PDB entry 6XN5 | electron microscopy, 2.97 A resolution | chains A and B of the 8 polymer chains in the assembly

Chain A:
Molecule: CRISPR-associated protein Cas10
Organism: Lactococcus lactis subsp. lactis
UniProtKB: L0CEJ3 (L0CEJ3_LACLL); residues 1-756 here = UniProt positions 1-756
Chain sequence (756 residues; numbered 1 to 756; the number before each row is that of its first residue):
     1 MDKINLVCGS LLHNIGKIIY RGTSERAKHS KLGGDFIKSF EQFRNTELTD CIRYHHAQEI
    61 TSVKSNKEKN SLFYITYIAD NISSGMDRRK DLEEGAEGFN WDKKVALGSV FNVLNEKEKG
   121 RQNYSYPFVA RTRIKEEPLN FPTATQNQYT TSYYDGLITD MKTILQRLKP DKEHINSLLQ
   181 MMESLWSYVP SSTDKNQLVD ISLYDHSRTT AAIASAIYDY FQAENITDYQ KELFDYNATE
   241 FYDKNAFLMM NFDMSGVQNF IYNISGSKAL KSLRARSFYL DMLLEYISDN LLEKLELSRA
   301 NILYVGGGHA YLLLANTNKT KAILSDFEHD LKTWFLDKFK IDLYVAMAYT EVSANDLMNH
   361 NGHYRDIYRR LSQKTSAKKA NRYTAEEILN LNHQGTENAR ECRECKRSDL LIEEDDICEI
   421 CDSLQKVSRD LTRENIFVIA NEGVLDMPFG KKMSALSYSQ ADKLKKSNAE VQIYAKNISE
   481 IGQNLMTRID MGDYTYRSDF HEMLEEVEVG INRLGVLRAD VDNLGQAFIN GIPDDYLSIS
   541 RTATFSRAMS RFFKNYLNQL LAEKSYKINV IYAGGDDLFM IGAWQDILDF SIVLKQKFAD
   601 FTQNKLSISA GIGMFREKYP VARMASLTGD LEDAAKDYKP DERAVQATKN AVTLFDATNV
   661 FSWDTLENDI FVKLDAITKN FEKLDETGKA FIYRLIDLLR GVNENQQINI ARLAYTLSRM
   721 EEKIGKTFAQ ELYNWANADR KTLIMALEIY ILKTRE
Not modelled in the structure: 131-136, 464-469, 639-647
Sequence notes: conflict Asn14 (Asp in L0CEJ3)
What the authors report for this chain:
  - catalytic residues: His13, Asp80, His206 (by similarity / conservation)
  - catalytic residues: Tyr693
  - mutagenesis - Y693A: decreased catalytic activity

Chain B:
Molecule: CRISPR-associated protein Csm4
Organism: Lactococcus lactis subsp. lactis
UniProtKB: L0CFH1 (L0CFH1_LACLL); residue numbers follow UniProt; this construct covers 1-296
Chain sequence (296 residues; each row starts with the number of its first residue):
     1 MKIIKLYFES PVHFGEKRLS ESKITFSADT LFSALMIEAV GLGKEDEFYQ LASNNLVKFS
    61 DAFPFIDQYY YIPKPMFNLK LEKEDENPSK AFKKLLYVPI DSLEDYLSGG LDAYFERESF
   121 NLGKLALSEK VQQHDFKDSE PYNVGTFTFK ENTGLYVLIE QTHPLLEELL ENLQYSGIGG
   181 KRNSGYGKFK FEILEDSDIE DLFSAKGNRK ILLSGALPKD AELEQALKNA SYLLERRGGF
   241 VQSDTYATNL VKKQDLYVFK SGSTFENSFD GDIYQVGKKG NHPVYKYAKS FFLEVS
Not modelled in the structure: 82-91, 112-115

Interface between chain A and chain B:
Residue-residue contacts - 54 pairs, chain A then chain B:
  Asn263(A) with Arg18(B)
  Ile264(A) with Arg18(B), hydrogen bond (backbone-side chain)
  Ser265(A) with Arg18(B), hydrogen bond
  Lys340(A) with Tyr257(B)
  Ile341(A) with Leu234(B), hydrophobic; Tyr257(B), hydrophobic
  Ala380(A) with Ser231(B); Tyr232(B), hydrogen bond (backbone-backbone)
  Asn381(A) with Ala230(B); Tyr232(B)
  Arg382(A) with Tyr232(B), hydrogen bond (backbone-side chain); Leu233(B)
  Tyr383(A) with Tyr232(B), hydrogen bond (backbone-side chain); Leu234(B), hydrophobic
  Thr384(A) with Leu227(B)
  Ala385(A) with Leu223(B); Glu224(B); Leu227(B)
  Ile388(A) with Leu223(B), hydrophobic; Leu234(B), hydrophobic
  Leu389(A) with Asp220(B); Leu223(B), hydrophobic
  Leu391(A) with Leu234(B), hydrophobic; Tyr257(B)
  Asn392(A) with Leu217(B); Leu256(B); Tyr257(B), hydrogen bond (side chain-backbone)
  Gly395(A) with Gln254(B)
  Thr396(A) with Lys253(B); Gln254(B)
  Glu397(A) with Tyr246(B), hydrogen bond; Lys252(B); Val276(B); Gly277(B); Lys278(B), hydrogen bond (side chain-backbone); Lys279(B), salt bridge
  Asn398(A) with Lys252(B), hydrogen bond (backbone-backbone)
  Ala399(A) with Asn249(B); Leu250(B)
  Arg400(A) with Lys252(B)
  Glu401(A) with Phe240(B)
  Cys405(A) with Lys17(B), hydrogen bond (backbone-side chain)
  Lys406(A) with Lys17(B)
  Ser408(A) with Lys252(B)
  Arg616(A) with Glu129(B), salt bridge
  Tyr619(A) with Leu127(B), hydrophobic
  Pro620(A) with Ser20(B); Asn143(B)
  Ala622(A) with Arg18(B)
  Arg623(A) with Ser20(B); Glu21(B); Leu125(B); Ala126(B), hydrogen bond (side chain-backbone); Leu127(B)
Interface residues without a listed pair, chain A (35 interface residues in all): Tyr262, Ala377, Lys618, Ser626, Asp637
Interface residues without a listed pair, chain B (37 interface residues in all): Asn78, Lys94, Val251, Asp255, Phe259

In short:
35 residues of chain A face 37 of chain B across their interface; the contacts include 11 hydrogen bonds and 2
salt bridges. Polar pairs include Glu397(A)-Lys279(B), Arg616(A)-Glu129(B) and Ile264(A)-Arg18(B). The paper
reports catalytic residues His13(A), Asp80(A) and His206(A) among others; Y693A of chain A reduces catalytic
activity.
Here chain A is CRISPR-associated protein Cas10 and chain B is CRISPR-associated protein Csm4, both from
Lactococcus lactis subsp. lactis. Entry 6XN5 (Structure of the Lactococcus lactis Csm Apo- CRISPR-Cas Complex)
was determined by electron microscopy, deposited together with 6XN3, 6XN4 and 6XN7.
